1R2H - chain A; structure by X-ray diffraction, 2.20 A resolution.

[Chain A]
Protein: Apoptosis regulator Bcl-X
Organism: Homo sapiens
Notes: fragment: Bcl-XL
UniProtKB: Q07817 (BCLX_HUMAN); residues 1-211 here = UniProt positions 1-211
Sequence (218 residues; numbered 1 to 218; the number before each row is that of its first residue):
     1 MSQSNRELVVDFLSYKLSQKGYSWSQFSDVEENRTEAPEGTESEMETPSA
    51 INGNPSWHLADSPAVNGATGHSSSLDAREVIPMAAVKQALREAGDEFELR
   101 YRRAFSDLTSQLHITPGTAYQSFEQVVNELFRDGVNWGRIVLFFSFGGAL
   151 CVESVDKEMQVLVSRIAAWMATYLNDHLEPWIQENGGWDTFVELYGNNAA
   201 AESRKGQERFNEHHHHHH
Disordered / not traced: 28-81, 197-218
Sequence notes: engineered mutation Leu142 (Ala in Q07817); expression tag (212-218)
UniProt features mapped onto this chain:
  - motif: Ser4 to Trp24 (BH4), Val86 to Arg100 (BH3), Glu129 to Gly148 (BH1), Pro180 to Tyr195 (BH2)
  - site: Asp61, Ser62 (Cleavage)
  - modified residue (Phosphoserine): Ser49, Ser62
  - mutagenesis: Ser49 (S49A: Less stable at G2 checkpoint after DNA damage), Asp61 (D61A: No cleavage by caspase-1 nor by caspase-3), Phe131 to Asp133 (No heterodimerization with BAX), Val135 to Trp137 (Loss of anti-apoptotic activity), Gly138 to Ile140 (Loss of anti-apoptotic activity), Gly138 (G138A: No heterodimerization with BAX), Ser145 to Gly147 (Decreases interaction with DNM1L, no effect on endocytosis enhancement), Gly148 (G148E: No heterodimerization with BAX), Asp156 (D156A: No effect on caspase-1 cleavage), Asp176 (D176A: No effect on caspase-1 cleavage), Trp188 to Phe191 (Abolishes interaction with DNM1L and endocytosis enhancement), Trp188 to Asp189 (Reduces anti-apoptotic activity by about half), 1 further mutagenesis entry in UniProt

[In short]
From UniProt: 21 mutagenesis sites.
Chain A is Apoptosis regulator Bcl-X (Homo sapiens); the structure, Human Bcl-XL containing an Ala to Leu
mutation at position 142, was determined by X-ray diffraction, deposited together with 1R2D, 1R2E, 1R2G and
1R2I.
